5ZGN - chains D and H of the 8 polymer chains in the assembly; structure by X-ray diffraction, 2.24 A resolution.

== Chain D ==
Molecule: KacA
From: Klebsiella pneumoniae subsp. pneumoniae HS11286
Reference sequence: A0A0H3GLZ1 (A0A0H3GLZ1_KLEPH); residue numbers follow UniProt; this construct covers 2-88
Sequence (88 residues; each row starts with the number of its first residue):
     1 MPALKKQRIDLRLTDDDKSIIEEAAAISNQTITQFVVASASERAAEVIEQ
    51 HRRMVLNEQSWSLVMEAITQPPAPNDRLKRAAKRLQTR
Not modelled in the structure: 1-2, 72-88
Construct notes: initiating methionine (1)
Modified positions: Mse1 (selenomethionine); Mse54 (selenomethionine; parent Met); Mse65 (selenomethionine; parent Met)

== Chain H ==
Molecule: 27-nt DNA strand
Sequence (27 nucleotides; each row starts with the number of its first residue):
     1 TCATGTACGGTTAATAACCGTACATTT

== Chain D / chain H interface ==
Pairs across the interface - 12 pairs, chain D then chain H:
  Leu4(D) with DT4(H), phosphate contact
  Lys5(D) with DT4(H), hydrogen bond to the phosphate; DG5(H), salt bridge to the phosphate
  Arg8(D) with DA7(H), base contact
  Arg12(D) with DG9(H), base contact; DG10(H), hydrogen bond to the base
  Lys18(D) with DA7(H), salt bridge to the phosphate
  Thr31(D) with DG5(H), phosphate contact; DT6(H), phosphate contact
  Ile32(D) with DT6(H), hydrogen bond to the phosphate
  Thr33(D) with DG5(H), sugar contact; DT6(H), hydrogen bond to the phosphate
Other interface residues (no listed pair), chain D (9 interface residues in all): Ala3
Other interface residues (no listed pair), chain H (7 interface residues in all): DC8

== Overview ==
9 residues of chain D face 7 of chain H across their interface; the contacts include 4 hydrogen bonds and 2
salt bridges. Polar pairs include Arg12(D)-DG10(H), Lys5(D)-DT4(H) and Ile32(D)-DT6(H).
Chain D is KacA (Klebsiella pneumoniae subsp. pneumoniae HS11286) and chain H is a 27-nt DNA strand; the
structure, The crystal structure of KacTA-DNA complex, was determined by X-ray diffraction.
